9MVZ - chains E and B of the 9 polymer chains in the assembly; structure by electron microscopy, 2.81 A resolution.

# Chain E
Protein: MmpL5 protein
From: Mycolicibacterium smegmatis
UniProt: A0QS80 (A0QS80_MYCS2); numbering as in UniProt (aligned over 1-967)
Chain sequence (967 residues; row label = number of the first residue in the row):
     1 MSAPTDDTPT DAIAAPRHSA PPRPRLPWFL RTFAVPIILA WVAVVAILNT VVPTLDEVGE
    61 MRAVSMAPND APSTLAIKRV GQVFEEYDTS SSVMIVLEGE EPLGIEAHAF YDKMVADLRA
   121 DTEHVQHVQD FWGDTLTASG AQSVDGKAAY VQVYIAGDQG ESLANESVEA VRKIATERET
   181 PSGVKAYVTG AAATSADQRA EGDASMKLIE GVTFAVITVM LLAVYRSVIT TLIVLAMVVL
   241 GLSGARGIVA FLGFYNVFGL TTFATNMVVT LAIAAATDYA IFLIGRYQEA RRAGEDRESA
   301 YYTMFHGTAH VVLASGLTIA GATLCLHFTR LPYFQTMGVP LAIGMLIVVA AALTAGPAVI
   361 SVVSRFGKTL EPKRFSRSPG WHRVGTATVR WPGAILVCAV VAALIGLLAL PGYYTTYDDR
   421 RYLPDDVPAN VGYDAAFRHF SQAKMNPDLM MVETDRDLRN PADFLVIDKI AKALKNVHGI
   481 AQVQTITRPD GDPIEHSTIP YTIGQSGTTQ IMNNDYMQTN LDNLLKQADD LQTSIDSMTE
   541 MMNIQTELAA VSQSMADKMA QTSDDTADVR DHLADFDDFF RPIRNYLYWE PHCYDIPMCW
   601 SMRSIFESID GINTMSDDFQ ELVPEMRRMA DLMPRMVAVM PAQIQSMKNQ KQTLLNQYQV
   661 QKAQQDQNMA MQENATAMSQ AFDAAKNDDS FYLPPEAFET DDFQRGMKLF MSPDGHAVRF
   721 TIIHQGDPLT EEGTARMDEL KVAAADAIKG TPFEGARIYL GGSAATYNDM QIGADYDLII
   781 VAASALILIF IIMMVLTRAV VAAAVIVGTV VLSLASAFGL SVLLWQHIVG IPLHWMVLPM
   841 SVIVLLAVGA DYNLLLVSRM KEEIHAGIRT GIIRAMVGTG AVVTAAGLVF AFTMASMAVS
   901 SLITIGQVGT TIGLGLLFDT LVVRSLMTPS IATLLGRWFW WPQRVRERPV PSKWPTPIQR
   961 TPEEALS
Disordered / not traced: 1-19, 958-967
Disulfide bonds: Cys-593/Cys-599
Ligand contacts: 4'-phosphopantetheine (PNS): Trp-938, Trp-941, Arg-944

# Chain B
Protein: MmpS5 protein
From: Mycolicibacterium smegmatis
UniProt: A0QS79 (A0QS79_MYCS2); residue numbers follow UniProt; this construct covers 1-138
Chain sequence (138 residues; numbered 1 to 138; the number before each row is that of its first residue):
     1 MLGRIWLPVL IVVAVAAGAL IVMNVRTVFG SNPVVVTEKT SDNAEDFNPK VVTYEIFGSG
    61 SSAVINYMDL EGMPQRVEST PLPWSLTLQT TLPSVMPHIM AQGDGDSITC RVTVDDVVKE
   121 ERTATGMNAE TFCYVKAA
Disordered / not traced: 1
Disulfide bonds: Cys-110/Cys-133

# How chain E and chain B interact
Residue-residue contacts - 38 pairs, chain E then chain B:
  Pro-72(E) / Asn-32(B)
  Pro-72(E) / Pro-33(B)  hydrophobic
  Phe-328(E) / Arg-26(B)  hydrogen bond (backbone-side chain)
  Thr-329(E) / Arg-26(B)  hydrogen bond (backbone-side chain)
  Arg-330(E) / Arg-26(B)  hydrogen bond (side chain-backbone)
  Arg-330(E) / Phe-29(B)
  Lys-741(E) / Val-35(B)
  Ile-748(E) / Thr-37(B)
  Glu-754(E) / Thr-37(B)
  Glu-754(E) / Glu-38(B)
  Glu-754(E) / Lys-39(B)
  Glu-754(E) / Thr-40(B)  hydrogen bond (side chain-backbone)
  Gly-755(E) / Thr-37(B)  hydrogen bond (backbone-side chain)
  Gly-755(E) / Glu-38(B)
  Ala-756(E) / Val-35(B)
  Ala-756(E) / Val-36(B)
  Ala-756(E) / Thr-37(B)  hydrogen bond (backbone-side chain)
  Arg-757(E) / Val-35(B)
  Ile-758(E) / Val-35(B)  hydrogen bond (backbone-backbone)
  Tyr-759(E) / Val-34(B)  hydrophobic
  Asp-769(E) / Phe-29(B)
  Gly-773(E) / Phe-29(B)
  Tyr-776(E) / Val-25(B)  hydrophobic
  Tyr-776(E) / Val-28(B)
  Tyr-776(E) / Phe-29(B)  hydrophobic
  Ile-780(E) / Val-25(B)  hydrophobic
  Ile-780(E) / Arg-26(B)
  Ser-784(E) / Val-22(B)
  Ile-787(E) / Ala-14(B)
  Ile-787(E) / Gly-18(B)
  Ile-791(E) / Ile-11(B)
  Ile-791(E) / Ala-14(B)  hydrophobic
  Met-794(E) / Leu-7(B)  hydrophobic
  Met-794(E) / Leu-10(B)  hydrophobic
  Val-795(E) / Ile-11(B)  hydrophobic
  Arg-798(E) / Trp-6(B)
  Arg-798(E) / Leu-7(B)
  Val-800(E) / Trp-6(B)  hydrophobic
Other interface residues (no listed pair), chain E (33 interface residues in all): Pro-68, Leu-75, His-327, Ala-745, Phe-753, Ile-772, Ile-779, Ala-783, Phe-790, Pro-942
Other interface residues (no listed pair), chain B (23 interface residues in all): Val-15, Ala-17, Ile-21

# Summary
Chain E and chain B form an interface of 33 and 23 residues respectively; the contacts include 7 hydrogen
bonds. Among the polar pairs are Phe-328(E)/Arg-26(B), Thr-329(E)/Arg-26(B) and Arg-330(E)/Arg-26(B). Chain E
binds 4'-phosphopantetheine.
Chain E is MmpL5 protein and chain B is MmpS5 protein, both from Mycolicibacterium smegmatis; the structure,
Tripartite complex of MmpL5-S5-AcpM from Mycolicibacterium smegmatis, was determined by electron microscopy.
